2GA6 - chains B and F of the 12 polymer chains in the assembly; structure by X-ray diffraction, 2.70 A resolution.

# Chain B (and F)
Protein: orf1a polyprotein
Organism: SARS coronavirus
Notes: fragment: nsp10 protein; chain F of this document is another copy of the same molecule, construct and numbering; everything in this record applies to it too
Amino-acid sequence (152 residues; row label = number of the first residue in the row):
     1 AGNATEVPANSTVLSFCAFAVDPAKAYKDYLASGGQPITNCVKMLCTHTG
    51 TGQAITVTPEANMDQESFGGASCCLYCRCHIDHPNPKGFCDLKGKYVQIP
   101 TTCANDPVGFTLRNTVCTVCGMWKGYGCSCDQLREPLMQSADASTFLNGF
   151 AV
Unresolved in the structure: 1-7, 86-88, 130-152 (chain F: 1-8, 48, 130-152)
Metal / ion sites: Zn2+ site 1: C74, C77, H83, C90; Zn2+ site 2: C117, C120, C128
Reported in the primary citation:
  - conformationally variable residues (order/disorder transition): P86 to G88

# Chain B / chain F interface
Residue-residue contacts - 11 pairs, chain B then chain F:
  V57(B) with V21(F); D22(F); P84(F), hydrophobic
  T58(B) with V21(F)
  E60(B) with K25(F), salt bridge
  F89(B) with K87(F)
  C90(B) with K87(F)
  D91(B) with K87(F)
  K95(B) with P84(F), hydrogen bond (side chain-backbone)
  T118(B) with T115(F), hydrogen bond (backbone-side chain)
  V119(B) with T115(F)
Also at the interface, not in a pair above, chain B (10 interface residues in all): T51
Also at the interface, not in a pair above, chain F (9 interface residues in all): P86, T118, K124

# Summary
10 residues of chain B and 9 residues of chain F are in contact; the contacts include 2 hydrogen bonds and 1
salt bridge. Polar pairs include E60(B)-K25(F), K95(B)-P84(F) and T118(B)-T115(F). The Zn2+ site 1 is built by
C74(B), C77(B), H83(B) and C90(B). The paper reports conformational variability at P86(B).
Both chains are orf1a polyprotein (SARS coronavirus). Entry 2GA6 (The crystal structure of SARS nsp10 without
zinc ion as additive) was determined by X-ray diffraction together with 2G9T from the same study.
